PDB entry 6RET | electron microscopy, 4.30 A resolution (low resolution: residue-level contacts below are approximate; hydrogen-bond / salt-bridge calls are withheld) | chains 2 and 7 of the 31 polymer chains in the assembly

# Chain 2
Protein: ASA-2: Polytomella F-ATP synthase associated subunit 2
From: Polytomella sp. Pringsheim 198.80
Notes: engineered mutation(s): P165F, N167S
Amino-acid sequence (441 residues; numbered 5 to 445; the number before each row is that of its first residue):
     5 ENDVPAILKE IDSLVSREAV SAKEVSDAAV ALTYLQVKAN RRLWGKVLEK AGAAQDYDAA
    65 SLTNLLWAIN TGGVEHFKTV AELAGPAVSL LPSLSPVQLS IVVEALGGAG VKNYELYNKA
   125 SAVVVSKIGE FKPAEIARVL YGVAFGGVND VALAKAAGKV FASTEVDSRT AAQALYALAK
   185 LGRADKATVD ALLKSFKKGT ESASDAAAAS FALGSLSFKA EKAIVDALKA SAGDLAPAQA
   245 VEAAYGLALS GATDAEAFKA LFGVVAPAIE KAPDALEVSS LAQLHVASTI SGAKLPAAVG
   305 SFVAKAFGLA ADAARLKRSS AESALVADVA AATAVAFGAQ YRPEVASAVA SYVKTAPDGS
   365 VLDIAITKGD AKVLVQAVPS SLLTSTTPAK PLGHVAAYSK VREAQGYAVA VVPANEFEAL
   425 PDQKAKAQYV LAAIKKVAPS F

# Chain 7
Protein: Mitochondrial ATP synthase associated protein ASA7
From: Polytomella sp. Pringsheim 198.80
UniProt: D8V7I2 (D8V7I2_9CHLO); residue numbers follow UniProt; this construct covers 1-190
Amino-acid sequence (190 residues; each row starts with the number of its first residue):
     1 MSSVRAGVEA GRRDLTTFTF SGLQDAPVAA LSGSIKLNVA AKAGKAEVTV AAGAAKAATQ
    61 VSAAALRKLS GSKISLAEVA RISVLHSSIQ NYLLSLSNER YQLLSQWPDF TTMYGKDFYY
   121 RAHPEDLKKF YDAADEYYKL YETVTEFDSL SALASQVVPN YAARRRSTVH PAIGSTVADG
   181 AFTNFLLSKQ
Disordered / not traced: 1-14

# Chain 2 / chain 7 interface
Contacting residue pairs (93; chain 2 residue first):
  E5(2) - K56(7)
  N6(2) - K56(7)
  N6(2) - A57(7)
  N6(2) - A58(7)
  D7(2) - K56(7)
  D7(2) - A57(7)
  I11(2) - V50(7)
  I11(2) - A51(7)
  I11(2) - A52(7)
  I11(2) - A55(7)
  E14(2) - A52(7)
  E14(2) - A54(7)
  L18(2) - I35(7)
  K27(2) - L31(7)
  K27(2) - S32(7)
  E28(2) - S32(7)
  E28(2) - S34(7)
  S30(2) - L31(7)
  D31(2) - A30(7)
  D31(2) - L31(7)
  D31(2) - S32(7)
  D31(2) - I35(7)
  V34(2) - P27(7)
  V34(2) - L37(7)
  T37(2) - L66(7)
  Y38(2) - A26(7)
  Y38(2) - P27(7)
  Y38(2) - V48(7)
  Q40(2) - V61(7)
  Q40(2) - L66(7)
  Q40(2) - L69(7)
  K42(2) - L69(7)
  K42(2) - S72(7)
  K42(2) - I74(7)
  R45(2) - I74(7)
  R45(2) - L76(7)
  W48(2) - L76(7)
  G49(2) - L76(7)
  L52(2) - L76(7)
  A64(2) - L31(7)
  S65(2) - L31(7)
  N68(2) - P27(7)
  N68(2) - L31(7)
  W71(2) - S21(7)
  W71(2) - G22(7)
  W71(2) - L23(7)
  N74(2) - L15(7)
  T75(2) - S21(7)
  T75(2) - G22(7)
  T75(2) - S70(7)
  G76(2) - I74(7)
  G77(2) - S72(7)
  G77(2) - K73(7)
  G77(2) - I74(7)
  V78(2) - I74(7)
  V78(2) - L76(7)
  E79(2) - L15(7)
  E79(2) - S75(7)
  E79(2) - L76(7)
  H80(2) - L76(7)
  H80(2) - E78(7)
  E108(2) - F20(7)
  E108(2) - S21(7)
  G112(2) - L15(7)
  G112(2) - T16(7)
  A113(2) - L15(7)
  E139(2) - D25(7)
  R142(2) - S21(7)
  R142(2) - Q24(7)
  R142(2) - D25(7)
  Y145(2) - T16(7)
  Y145(2) - F18(7)
  F149(2) - T16(7)
  R173(2) - F20(7)
  R173(2) - Q24(7)
  R173(2) - R67(7)
  A176(2) - F20(7)
  Q177(2) - F20(7)
  Y180(2) - T17(7)
  Y180(2) - F20(7)
  E205(2) - A64(7)
  S206(2) - A64(7)
  S206(2) - R67(7)
  S208(2) - F18(7)
  S208(2) - R67(7)
  D209(2) - R67(7)
  A211(2) - F18(7)
  A212(2) - F18(7)
  A212(2) - F20(7)
  D238(2) - K68(7)
  A240(2) - G71(7)
  Q243(2) - T17(7)
  Q243(2) - F18(7)
Other interface residues (no listed pair), chain 2 (61 interface residues in all): V8, A10, A35, L39, K82, V101, I105, K136, F215, A242, E246
Other interface residues (no listed pair), chain 7 (45 interface residues in all): T19, V39, G53, T59

# Overview
The interface between chain 2 and chain 7 involves 61 residues on one side and 45 on the other.
Here chain 2 is ASA-2: Polytomella F-ATP synthase associated subunit 2 and chain 7 is Mitochondrial ATP
synthase associated protein ASA7, both from Polytomella sp. Pringsheim 198.80. Entry 6RET (Cryo-EM structure
of Polytomella F-ATP synthase, Rotary substate 3C, monomer-masked refinement) was determined by electron
microscopy together with 6RD4, 6RD5, 6RD6, 6RD7, 6RD8, 6RD9 and 46 further entries from the same study.
